Entry 1MPA (X-ray diffraction, 2.60 A resolution); this record covers chains L and H of the 3 polymer chains in the assembly.

[Chain L]
Name: MN12H2 IGG2A-kappa
From: Mus musculus
Notes: fragment: fab fragment
Sequence (219 residues; row label = number of the first residue in the row):
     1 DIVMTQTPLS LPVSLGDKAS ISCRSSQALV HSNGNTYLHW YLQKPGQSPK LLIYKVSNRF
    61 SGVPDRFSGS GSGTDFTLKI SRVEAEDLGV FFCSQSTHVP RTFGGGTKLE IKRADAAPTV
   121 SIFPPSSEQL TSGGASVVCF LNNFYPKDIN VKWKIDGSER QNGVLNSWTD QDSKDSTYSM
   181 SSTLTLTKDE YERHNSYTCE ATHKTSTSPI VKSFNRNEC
Construct notes: conflict Ile-2 (Val in PC4203), Val-3 (Leu in PC4203), Lys-18 (Gln in PC4203), Ala-28 (Ser in PC4203), Leu-29 (Ile in PC4203), Ser-32 (Thr in PC4203), His-39 (Glu in PC4203), Phe-91 (Tyr in PC4203), Phe-92 (Tyr in PC4203), Ser-94 (Phe in PC4203), Ser-96 (Gly in PC4203), Thr-97 (Ser in PC4203)
Disulfide bonds: Cys-23/Cys-93, Cys-139/Cys-199
Metal / ion sites: Cd2+ near His-98 (its only coordinating residue here)

[Chain H]
Name: MN12H2 IGG2A-kappa
From: Mus musculus
Notes: fragment: fab fragment
Sequence (225 residues; numbered 1 to 225; the number before each row is that of its first residue):
     1 EVNLQQSGTV LARPGASVRM SCKASGYSFT SYWLHWIKQR PGQGLEWIGG IYPGNRDTRY
    61 TQRFKDKAKL TAVTSANTAY MELSSLTNED SAVYYCSIIY FDYADFIMDY WGQGTTVTVS
   121 SAKTTAPSVY PLAPVCGDTT GSSVTLGCLV KGYFPEPVTL TWNSGSLSSG VHTFPAVLQS
   181 DLYTLSSSVT VTSSTWPSQS ITCNVAHPAS STKVDKKIEP RGPTI
Construct notes: conflict Thr-9 (Pro in S38950), Val-10 (Glu in S38950), Ala-12 (Val in S38950), 32 further conflict positions vs the reference (S38950) not listed; insertion (97-100)
Disulfide bonds: Cys-22/Cys-96, Cys-148/Cys-203

[How chain L and chain H interact]
Cross-chain cystine bridges: Cys-219(L)/Cys-136(H)
Pairs across the interface - 79 pairs, chain L then chain H:
  Tyr-37(L) with Asp-102(H), hydrogen bond
  His-39(L) with Phe-101(H)
  Tyr-41(L) with Asp-109(H), hydrogen bond; Trp-111(H)
  Gln-43(L) with Gln-39(H), hydrogen bond; Gln-43(H); Tyr-95(H)
  Gln-47(L) with Tyr-95(H)
  Ser-48(L) with Tyr-95(H); Trp-111(H); Gly-112(H)
  Pro-49(L) with Leu-45(H), hydrophobic; Trp-111(H)
  Leu-51(L) with Phe-101(H), hydrophobic; Asp-109(H)
  Tyr-54(L) with Phe-101(H), hydrophobic; Ile-107(H)
  Lys-55(L) with Phe-101(H), hydrogen bond (side chain-backbone)
  Phe-60(L) with Ile-107(H), hydrophobic; Tyr-110(H)
  Val-90(L) with Gln-43(H)
  Phe-92(L) with Gln-43(H)
  Ser-96(L) with Ile-99(H); Phe-101(H)
  Pro-100(L) with Trp-47(H), hydrophobic; Thr-61(H)
  Arg-101(L) with His-35(H), hydrogen bond; Ile-37(H); Trp-47(H); Ser-97(H), hydrogen bond; Ile-99(H)
  Phe-103(L) with Ile-37(H), hydrophobic; Leu-45(H), hydrophobic; Trp-111(H), hydrophobic
  Phe-123(L) with Leu-132(H); Ala-133(H); Thr-145(H)
  Pro-124(L) with Val-135(H), hydrophobic; Arg-221(H), hydrogen bond (backbone-side chain)
  Pro-125(L) with Arg-221(H), hydrogen bond (backbone-side chain)
  Ser-126(L) with Tyr-130(H); Pro-131(H)
  Glu-128(L) with Tyr-130(H); Pro-131(H); Lys-216(H), salt bridge
  Gln-129(L) with Tyr-130(H)
  Leu-130(L) with Thr-224(H)
  Ser-132(L) with Tyr-130(H)
  Ser-136(L) with Leu-149(H); Lys-151(H), hydrogen bond
  Phe-140(L) with Leu-132(H), hydrophobic; Ser-187(H); Ser-188(H)
  Asn-142(L) with His-172(H); Phe-174(H); Ser-188(H), hydrogen bond
  Asn-143(L) with His-172(H), hydrogen bond
  Leu-165(L) with Val-177(H), hydrophobic; Gln-179(H)
  Asn-166(L) with Val-177(H)
  Ser-167(L) with Phe-174(H); Pro-175(H), hydrogen bond (side chain-backbone); Val-177(H)
  Trp-168(L) with Pro-175(H)
  Thr-169(L) with Thr-173(H); Phe-174(H)
  Ser-179(L) with His-172(H), hydrogen bond; Phe-174(H)
  Met-180(L) with Phe-174(H)
  Ser-181(L) with Phe-174(H); Ser-186(H), hydrogen bond
  Thr-185(L) with Lys-151(H)
  Tyr-191(L) with Thr-224(H), hydrogen bond
  Asn-217(L) with Pro-223(H); Thr-224(H)
  Glu-218(L) with Pro-223(H)
  Cys-219(L) with Cys-136(H), disulfide; Asp-138(H); Pro-223(H), hydrophobic
Interface residues without a listed pair, chain L (47 interface residues in all): Asn-35, Val-99, Ser-121, Val-138, Arg-216
Interface residues without a listed pair, chain H (44 interface residues in all): Val-129, Pro-134, Leu-146, Gly-147

[Summary]
47 residues of chain L face 44 of chain H across their interface, with 1 disulfide bond, 15 hydrogen bonds and
1 salt bridge. Among the polar pairs are Glu-128(L)/Lys-216(H), Tyr-37(L)/Asp-102(H) and Tyr-41(L)/Asp-109(H).
Chain L is MN12H2 IGG2A-kappa and chain H is MN12H2 IGG2A-kappa, both from Mus musculus; the structure,
Bactericidal antibody against neisseria meningitidis, was determined by X-ray diffraction together with 2MPA
from the same study.
